Entry 4IQJ (X-ray diffraction, 3.20 A resolution); this record covers chains K and D of the 16 polymer chains in the assembly.

Chain K:
Molecule: 20-nt DNA strand
Sequence (20 nucleotides; each row starts with the number of its first residue):
     1 CGAAACGACG GCCAGTGCCA

Chain D:
Name: DNA polymerase III subunit alpha
Source organism: Thermus aquaticus
Notes: EC 2.7.7.7; fragment: DNA polymerase III subunit alpha
UniProt: Q9XDH5 (DPO3A_THEAQ); numbering as in UniProt (aligned over 1-1220)
Chain sequence (1220 residues; each row starts with the number of its first residue):
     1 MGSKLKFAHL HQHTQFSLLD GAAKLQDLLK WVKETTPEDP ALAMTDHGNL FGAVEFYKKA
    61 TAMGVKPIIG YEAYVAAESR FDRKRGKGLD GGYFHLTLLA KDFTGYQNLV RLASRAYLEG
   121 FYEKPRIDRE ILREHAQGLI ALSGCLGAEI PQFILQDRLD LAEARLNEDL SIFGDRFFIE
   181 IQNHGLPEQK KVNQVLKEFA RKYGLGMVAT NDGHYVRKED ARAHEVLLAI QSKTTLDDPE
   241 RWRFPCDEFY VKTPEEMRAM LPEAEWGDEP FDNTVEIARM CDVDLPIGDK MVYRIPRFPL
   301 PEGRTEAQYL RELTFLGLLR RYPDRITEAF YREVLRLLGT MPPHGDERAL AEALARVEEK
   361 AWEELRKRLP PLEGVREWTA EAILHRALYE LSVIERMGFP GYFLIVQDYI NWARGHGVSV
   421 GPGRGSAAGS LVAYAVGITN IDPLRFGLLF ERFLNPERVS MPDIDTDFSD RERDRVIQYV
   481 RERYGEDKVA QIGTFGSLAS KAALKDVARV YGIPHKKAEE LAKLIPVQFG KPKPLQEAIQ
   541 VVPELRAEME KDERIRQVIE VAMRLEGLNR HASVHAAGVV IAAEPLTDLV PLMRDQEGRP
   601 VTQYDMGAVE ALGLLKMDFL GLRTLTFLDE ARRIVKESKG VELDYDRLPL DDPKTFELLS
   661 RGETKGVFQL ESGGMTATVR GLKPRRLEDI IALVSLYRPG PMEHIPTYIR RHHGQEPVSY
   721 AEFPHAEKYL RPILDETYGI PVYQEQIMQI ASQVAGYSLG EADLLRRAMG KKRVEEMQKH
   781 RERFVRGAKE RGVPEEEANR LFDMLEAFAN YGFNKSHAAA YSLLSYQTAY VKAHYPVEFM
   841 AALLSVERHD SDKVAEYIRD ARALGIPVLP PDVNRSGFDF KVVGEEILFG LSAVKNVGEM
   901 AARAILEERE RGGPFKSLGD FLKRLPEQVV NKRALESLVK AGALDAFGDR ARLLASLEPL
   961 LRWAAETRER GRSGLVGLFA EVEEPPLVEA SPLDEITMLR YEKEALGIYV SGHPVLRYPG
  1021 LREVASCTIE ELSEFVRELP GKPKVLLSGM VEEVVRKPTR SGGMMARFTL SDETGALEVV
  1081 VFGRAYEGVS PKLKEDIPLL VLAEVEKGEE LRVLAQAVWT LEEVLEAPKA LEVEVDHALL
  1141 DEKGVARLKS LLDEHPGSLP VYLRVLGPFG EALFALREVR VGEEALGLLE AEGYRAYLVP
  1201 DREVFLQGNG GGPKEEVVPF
Disordered / not traced: 1-4, 84-91, 339-345, 369-376, 1061-1063, 1107-1111
Bound ions: Zn2+ site 1: His11, Glu72, Asp212; Zn2+ site 2: Asp20, His47, His214; Zn2+ site 3: Glu72, His95, Cys145; Mg2+: Asp463, Asp465, Asp618

How chain K and chain D interact:
Pairs across the interface (5):
  DC13(K) with Met900(D), phosphate contact
  DA14(K) with Gly898(D), phosphate contact
  DG15(K) with Lys895(D), phosphate contact; Asn896(D), phosphate contact; Arg933(D), phosphate contact
Other interface residues (no listed pair), chain K (4 interface residues in all): DT16
Other interface residues (no listed pair), chain D (6 interface residues in all): Asn931

Overview:
The interface between chain K and chain D involves 4 residues on one side and 6 on the other. His11(D),
Glu72(D) and Asp212(D) coordinate Zn2+ site 1. The Zn2+ site 2 is built by Asp20(D), His47(D) and His214(D).
Chain K is a 20-nt DNA strand and chain D is DNA polymerase III subunit alpha (Thermus aquaticus); the
structure, Structure of PolIIIalpha-Tauc-DNA complex suggests an atomic model of the replisome, was determined
by X-ray diffraction.
